3ADE - chains A and B; structure by X-ray diffraction, 2.80 A resolution.

Chain A:
Protein: Kelch-like ECH-associated protein 1
From: Mus musculus
Notes: fragment: Keap1-DC
UniProtKB: Q9Z2X8 (KEAP1_MOUSE); residues 309-624 here = UniProt positions 309-624
Sequence (318 residues; numbered 308 to 625; the number before each row is that of its first residue):
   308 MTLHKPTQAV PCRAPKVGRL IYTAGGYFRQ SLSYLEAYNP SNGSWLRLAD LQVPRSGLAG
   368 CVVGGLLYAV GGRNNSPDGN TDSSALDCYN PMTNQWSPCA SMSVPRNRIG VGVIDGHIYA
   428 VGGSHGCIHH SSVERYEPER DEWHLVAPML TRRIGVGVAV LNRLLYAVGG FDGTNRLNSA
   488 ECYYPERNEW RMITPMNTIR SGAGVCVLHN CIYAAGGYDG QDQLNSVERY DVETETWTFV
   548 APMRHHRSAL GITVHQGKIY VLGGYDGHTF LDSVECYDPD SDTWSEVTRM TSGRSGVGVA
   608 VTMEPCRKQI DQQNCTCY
Not modelled in the structure: 308-324, 614-625
Sequence notes: expression tag (308, 625)
Swiss-Prot annotation at these positions:
  - site: Cys434 (Sensor for electrophilic agents)
  - modified residue: Cys319 (S-(2-succinyl)cysteine), Cys434 (S-cGMP-cysteine), Cys613 (S-(2-succinyl)cysteine)
  - mutagenesis: Tyr334 (Y334A: Impaired interaction with SQSTM1/p62), Ser363 (S363A: Impaired interaction with SQSTM1/p62), Arg380 (R380A: Impaired interaction with SQSTM1/p62. Abolished interaction with SQSTM1/p62; when associated with A-415 and A-483; R380M: Impaired interaction with NFE2L2/NRF2), Asn382 (N382A: Impaired interaction with SQSTM1/p62), Arg415 (R415A: Impaired interaction with SQSTM1/p62. Abolished interaction with SQSTM1/p62; when associated with A-380 and A-483; R415M: Impaired interaction with NFE2L2/NRF2), Arg483 (R483A: Does not affect interaction with SQSTM1/p62. Abolished interaction with SQSTM1/p62; when associated with A-380 and A-415; R483M: Impaired interaction with NFE2L2/NRF2), Ser508 (S508A: Impaired interaction with SQSTM1/p62), Gln530 (Q530A: Impaired interaction with SQSTM1/p62), Ser555 (S555A: Impaired interaction with SQSTM1/p62), Ser599 to Arg601 (Decreases repression of NFE2L2/NRF2-dependent gene expression), Ser602 to Val604 (Abolishes repression of NFE2L2/NRF2-dependent gene expression), Ser602 (S602A: Impaired interaction with SQSTM1/p62), 1 further mutagenesis entry in UniProt

Chain B:
Protein: Sequestosome-1
Notes: fragment: Keap1 Interacting Region (KIR)
UniProtKB: Q64337 (SQSTM_MOUSE); residues 346-359 here = UniProt positions 346-359
Sequence (14 residues; numbered 346 to 359; the number before each row is that of its first residue):
   346 KEVDPSTGEL QSLQ
Not modelled in the structure: 346-347, 356-359
Swiss-Prot annotation at these positions:
  - region: Asp349 to Glu354 (Interaction with KEAP1)
  - modified residue (Phosphoserine): Ser351, Ser357
  - mutagenesis: Asp349 to Glu354 (Abolishes interaction with KEAP1), Asp349 (D349A: Strongly decreased interaction with KEAP1), Pro350 (P350A: Strongly decreased interaction with KEAP1), Ser351 (S351A: Does not affect interaction with KEAP1. Decreased phosphorylation by ULK1; S351E: Mimics phosphorylation; promotes interaction with KEAP1 and nuclear accumulation of NFE2L2/NRF2), Thr352 (T352A: Strongly decreased interaction with KEAP1), Gly353 (G353A: Strongly decreased interaction with KEAP1), Glu354 (E354A: Strongly decreased interaction with KEAP1)

Chain A / chain B interface:
Contacting residue pairs - 22 pairs, chain A then chain B:
  Tyr334(A) with Glu354(B); Leu355(B), hydrogen bond (side chain-backbone)
  Ser363(A) with Glu354(B), hydrogen bond
  Arg380(A) with Glu354(B), salt bridge
  Asn382(A) with Glu354(B), hydrogen bond; Leu355(B), hydrogen bond (side chain-backbone)
  Arg415(A) with Asp349(B), salt bridge; Ser351(B), hydrogen bond; Thr352(B)
  Ser508(A) with Ser351(B), hydrogen bond (backbone-side chain)
  Tyr525(A) with Pro350(B); Ser351(B)
  Gln530(A) with Pro350(B), hydrogen bond (side chain-backbone)
  Ser555(A) with Ser351(B), hydrogen bond (side chain-backbone)
  Ala556(A) with Ser351(B); Thr352(B)
  Tyr572(A) with Pro350(B); Thr352(B); Gly353(B)
  Phe577(A) with Thr352(B); Gly353(B)
  Ser602(A) with Thr352(B), hydrogen bond (side chain-backbone)
Also at the interface, not in a pair above, chain A (15 interface residues in all): Arg483, Gly509
Also at the interface, not in a pair above, chain B (8 interface residues in all): Val348

Overview:
15 residues of chain A face 8 of chain B across their interface; the contacts include 9 hydrogen bonds and 2
salt bridges. Polar pairs include Arg380(A)-Glu354(B), Arg415(A)-Asp349(B) and Tyr334(A)-Leu355(B).
Chain A is Kelch-like ECH-associated protein 1 (Mus musculus) and chain B is Sequestosome-1; the structure,
Crystal Structure of Keap1 in Complex with Sequestosome-1/p62, was determined by X-ray diffraction.
